6R59 - chains A and E; structure by X-ray diffraction, 1.65 A resolution.

== Chain A ==
Protein: Pro-Pro endopeptidase
Source organism: Peptoclostridium difficile
Notes: EC 3.4.24.89
Reference sequence: Q183R7 (PPEP1_PEPD6); residues 27-220 here = UniProt positions 27-220
Chain sequence (197 residues; row label = number of the first residue in the row):
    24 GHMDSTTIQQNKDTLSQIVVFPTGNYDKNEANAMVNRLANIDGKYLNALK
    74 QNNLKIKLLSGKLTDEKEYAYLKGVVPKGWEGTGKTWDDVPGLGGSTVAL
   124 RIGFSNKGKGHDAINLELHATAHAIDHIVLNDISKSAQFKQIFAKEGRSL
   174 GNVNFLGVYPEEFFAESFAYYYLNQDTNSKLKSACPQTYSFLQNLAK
Unresolved in the structure: 24-27
Differences from the reference sequence: expression tag (24-26); engineered mutation A143 (Glu in Q183R7), F178 (Tyr in Q183R7)
Ion coordination: Zn2+: H142, H146, E185 (shared with P122(E) of chain E)
Curated features (UniProtKB/Swiss-Prot):
  - region (Interacts with substrate peptide): K101 to W103, G117 to S119
  - binding site (Zn(2+)): H142, H146, E185
  - site (Interacts with substrate peptide): D135, H142
  - mutagenesis: G117 to T120 (Becomes unable to cleave VNPPVP, nor is able to cleave PLPPVP, the optimal substrate peptide for PPEP-2 from P.alvei), H146 (H146A: Not able to bind zinc. Highly reduced activity on fibronectin. Loss of activity on fibrinogen)
What the authors report for this chain:
  - contacts within the chain: K101-E184, K101-E185
  - specificity-determining residues: V113 (proposed by the authors, not directly observed)
  - mutagenesis - K101A, K101E, K101E/E184K, E184K: decreased catalytic activity
  - mutagenesis - K101R: unchanged catalytic activity
  - mutagenesis - E184A: decreased catalytic activity on Abz-PP-Dnp
  - mutagenesis - E184A: decreased catalytic activity on Abz-AP-Dnp
  - mutagenesis - E184A: decreased catalytic activity on Abz-PA-Dnp
  - mutagenesis - W103A, W103F, W103H, W103Y: unchanged stability
  - mutagenesis - W103A, W103F, W103H, W103Y: abolished catalytic activity
  - catalytic residues: K101 (proposed by the authors, not directly observed)

== Chain E ==
Protein: Ace-glu-val-ala-pro-pro-val-lpd
Chain sequence (8 residues; row label = number of the first residue in the row):
   118 XEVAPPVX
Modified residues: ACE (acetyl group) at position 118; LPD (L-prolinamide) at position 125
Ion coordination: Zn2+: P122 (shared with H142(A), H146(A), E185(A) of chain A)

== Interface between chain A and chain E ==
Pairs across the interface (43; chain A residue first):
  Y94(A) - V120(E)
  P100(A) - P122(E)  hydrophobic
  K101(A) - A121(E)
  K101(A) - P122(E)
  G102(A) - LPD_125(E)
  W103(A) - P122(E)
  W103(A) - P123(E)  hydrogen bond (side chain-backbone)
  W103(A) - V124(E)
  W103(A) - LPD_125(E)
  W110(A) - A121(E)
  W110(A) - P122(E)
  V113(A) - P123(E)
  G115(A) - P123(E)
  L116(A) - V120(E)  hydrophobic
  L116(A) - A121(E)
  G117(A) - E119(E)
  G117(A) - V120(E)
  G117(A) - A121(E)  hydrogen bond (backbone-backbone)
  G118(A) - E119(E)
  S119(A) - ACE_118(E)
  S119(A) - E119(E)  hydrogen bond (backbone-backbone)
  H134(A) - P123(E)
  H134(A) - V124(E)
  H134(A) - LPD_125(E)
  D135(A) - V124(E)  hydrogen bond (backbone-backbone)
  D135(A) - LPD_125(E)
  A136(A) - V124(E)
  L139(A) - P123(E)  hydrophobic
  H142(A) - P122(E)  hydrogen bond (side chain-backbone)
  H142(A) - P123(E)
  H142(A) - V124(E)
  H146(A) - E119(E)  salt bridge
  H146(A) - A121(E)
  H150(A) - E119(E)
  N175(A) - V124(E)
  N175(A) - LPD_125(E)
  F178(A) - P123(E)
  F178(A) - V124(E)  hydrophobic
  F178(A) - LPD_125(E)
  L179(A) - V124(E)  hydrophobic
  E185(A) - A121(E)
  E185(A) - P122(E)
  E189(A) - V124(E)
Interface residues without a listed pair, chain A (26 interface residues in all): T106, T120

== In short ==
26 residues of chain A face 8 of chain E across their interface; the contacts include 5 hydrogen bonds and 1
salt bridge. Polar pairs include H146(A)-E119(E), W103(A)-P123(E) and H142(A)-P122(E). The paper reports the
catalytic residue K101(A); K101A, K101E and K101E/E184K of chain A, among others, reduce catalytic activity;
10 substitutions were tested in all.
Here chain A is Pro-Pro endopeptidase (Peptoclostridium difficile) and chain E is
Ace-glu-val-ala-pro-pro-val-lpd. Entry 6R59 (Crystal structure of PPEP-1(E143A/Y178F) in complex with
substrate peptide Ac-EVAPPVP-NH2) was determined by X-ray diffraction, deposited together with 6R4W, 6R4X,
6R4Z, 6R50, 6R51, 6R57, 6R5B and 6R5C.
